Entry 6XN3 (electron microscopy, 3.00 A resolution); this record covers chains F and T of the 12 polymer chains in the assembly.

[Chain F]
Protein: CRISPR-associated protein Csm3
Source organism: Lactococcus lactis subsp. lactis
Reference sequence: L0CEA3 (L0CEA3_LACLL); residue numbers follow UniProt; this construct covers 1-214
Chain sequence (214 residues; row label = number of the first residue in the row):
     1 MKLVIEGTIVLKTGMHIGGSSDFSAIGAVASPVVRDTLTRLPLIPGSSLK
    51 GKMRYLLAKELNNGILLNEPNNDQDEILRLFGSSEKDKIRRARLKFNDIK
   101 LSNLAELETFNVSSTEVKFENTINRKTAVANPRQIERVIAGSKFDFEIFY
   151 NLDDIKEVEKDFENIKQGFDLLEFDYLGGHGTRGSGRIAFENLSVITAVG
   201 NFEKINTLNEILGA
Unresolved in the structure: 66-72
Sequence notes: conflict Ala30 (Asp in L0CEA3)

[Chain T]
Molecule: target RNA
Source organism: Lactococcus lactis subsp. lactis
Sequence (34 nucleotides; numbered 5 to 38; the number before each row is that of its first residue):
     5 AGGAGUUGAAGCUUGGUUCAAAGAACGUAUCAAG

[Interface between chain F and chain T]
Pairs across the interface - 13 pairs, chain F then chain T:
  Ile26(F) with A29(T), hydrogen bond to the sugar; C30(T), phosphate contact
  Val129(F) with A28(T), sugar contact
  Ala130(F) with G27(T), base contact; A28(T), hydrogen bond to the sugar
  Asn131(F) with A28(T), sugar contact; A29(T), sugar contact; C30(T), hydrogen bond to the sugar; G31(T), hydrogen bond to the sugar
  Pro132(F) with A28(T), base contact; A29(T), sugar contact; C30(T), sugar contact
  Arg133(F) with C30(T), base contact
Also at the interface, not in a pair above, chain F (9 interface residues in all): Ala25, Ala28, Ala30

[Summary]
9 residues of chain F and 5 residues of chain T are in contact; the contacts include 4 hydrogen bonds. Polar
pairs include Ile26(F)-A29(T), Ala130(F)-A28(T) and Asn131(F)-C30(T).
Chain F is CRISPR-associated protein Csm3 and chain T is target RNA, both from Lactococcus lactis subsp.
lactis; the structure, Structure of the Lactococcus lactis Csm CTR_4:3 CRISPR-Cas Complex, was determined by
electron microscopy, deposited together with 6XN4, 6XN5 and 6XN7.
